PDB entry 1TR1 | X-ray diffraction, 2.20 A resolution | chains A and B of the 4 polymer chains in the assembly

# Chain A (and B)
Name: Beta-glucosidase A
From: Paenibacillus polymyxa
Notes: EC 3.2.1.21; chain B of this document is another copy of the same molecule, construct and numbering; everything in this record applies to it too
Reference sequence: P22073 (BGLA_PAEPO); residue numbers follow UniProt; this construct covers 2-448
Sequence (447 residues; each row starts with the number of its first residue):
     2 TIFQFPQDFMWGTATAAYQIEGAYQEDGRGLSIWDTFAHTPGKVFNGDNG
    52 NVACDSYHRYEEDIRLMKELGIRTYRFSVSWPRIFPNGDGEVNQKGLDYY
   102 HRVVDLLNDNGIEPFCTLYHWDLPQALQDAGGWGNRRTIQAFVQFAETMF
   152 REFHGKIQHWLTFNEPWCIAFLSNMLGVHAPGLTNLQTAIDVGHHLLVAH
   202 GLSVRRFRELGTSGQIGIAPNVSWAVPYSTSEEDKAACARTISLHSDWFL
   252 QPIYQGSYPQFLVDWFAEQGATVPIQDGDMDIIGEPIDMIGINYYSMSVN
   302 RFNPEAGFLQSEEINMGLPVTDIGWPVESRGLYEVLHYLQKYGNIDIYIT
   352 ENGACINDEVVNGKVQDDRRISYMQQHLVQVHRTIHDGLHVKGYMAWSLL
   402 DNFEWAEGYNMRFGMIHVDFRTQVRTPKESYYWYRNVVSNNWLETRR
Differences from the reference sequence: engineered mutation Lys96 (Glu in P22073)

# Interface between chain A and chain B
Contacting residue pairs (13; chain A residue first):
  Pro42(A) with Ile3(B), hydrophobic; Gln5(B); Trp443(B)
  Gly43(A) with Ile3(B)
  Phe46(A) with Arg447(B)
  Asn47(A) with Asn437(B); Arg447(B)
  Gly48(A) with Asn441(B), hydrogen bond (backbone-side chain); Trp443(B)
  Asn50(A) with Asn441(B)
  Arg422(A) with Lys365(B); Glu430(B), salt bridge; Tyr433(B)
Other interface residues (no listed pair), chain A (10 interface residues in all): His40, Asp49, Phe421
Other interface residues (no listed pair), chain B (10 interface residues in all): Arg436

# Overview
Chain A and chain B each contribute 10 residues to their interface; the contacts include 1 hydrogen bond and 1
salt bridge. Among the polar pairs are Arg422(A)-Glu430(B) and Gly48(A)-Asn441(B).
Chain A and chain B are both Beta-glucosidase A (Paenibacillus polymyxa); the structure, Crystal structure of
E96K mutated beta-glucosidase A from bacillus polymyxa, an enzyme with increased thermoresistance, was
determined by X-ray diffraction (same publication as 1BGG and 1BGA).
